Entry 6ZYW (electron microscopy, 8.78 A resolution (very low resolution: no residue pairs are listed; an interface is given only as per-side residue counts)); this record covers chains L and M of the 19 polymer chains in the assembly.

Chain L:
Molecule: Dynein light chain
From: Tetrahymena thermophila SB210
Reference sequence: W7XJB1 (W7XJB1_TETTS); residue numbers follow UniProt; this construct covers 1-111
Sequence (111 residues; each row starts with the number of its first residue):
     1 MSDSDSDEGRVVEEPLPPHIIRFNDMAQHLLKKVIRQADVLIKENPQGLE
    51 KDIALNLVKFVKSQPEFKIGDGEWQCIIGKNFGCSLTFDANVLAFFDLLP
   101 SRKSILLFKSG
Disordered / not traced: 1-14

Chain M:
Molecule: Dynein light chain
From: Tetrahymena thermophila SB210
Reference sequence: Q24CE5 (Q24CE5_TETTS); residues 1-87 here = UniProt positions 1-87
Sequence (87 residues; numbered 1 to 87; the number before each row is that of its first residue):
     1 MNHEPEVKATDMEEDMIKRVKEIAINAVKEYKQEKQIAHYIKYEFDKIDG
    51 YGWNCIVGRNFGSHIIHQTKKYIFFKINELCLLLWKA
Disordered / not traced: 1

How chain L and chain M interact:
At this resolution (9 A) residue pairs are not listed: 14 residues of chain L and 16 of chain M lie at the interface.

Overview:
14 residues of chain L and 16 residues of chain M are in contact.
Here chain L is Dynein light chain and chain M is Dynein light chain, both from Tetrahymena thermophila SB210.
Entry 6ZYW (Outer Dynein Arm-Shulin complex - overall structure (Tetrahymena thermophila)) was determined by
electron microscopy, deposited together with 6ZYY and 6ZYX.
